Entry 8SMF (X-ray diffraction, 1.75 A resolution); this record covers chains B and D of the 4 polymer chains in the assembly.

# Chain B (and D)
Name: Gp34.65
Notes: chain D of this document is another copy of the same molecule, construct and numbering; everything in this record applies to it too
Reference sequence: B6V311 (B6V311_BPSP1); numbering as in UniProt (aligned over 1-89)
Chain sequence (90 residues; numbered 0 to 89; the number before each row is that of its first residue; numbering starts at 0):
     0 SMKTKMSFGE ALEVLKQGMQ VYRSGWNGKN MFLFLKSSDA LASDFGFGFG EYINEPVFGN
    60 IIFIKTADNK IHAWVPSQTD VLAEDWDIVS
Unresolved in the structure: 0-4, 89 (chain D: 0-3, 49-54, 89)
Differences from the reference sequence: expression tag (0)
Residues lining bound ligands: OJC ((2R,3R,3aS,5S,6R,7S,8R,11R,13S,15aR)-2-(6-amino-9H-purin-9-yl)-3,6,7,11,13-pentahydroxyoctahydro-2H,5H,11H,13H-5,8-epoxy-11lambda~5~,13lambda~5~-furo[2,3-g][1,3,5,9,2,4]tetraoxadiphosphacyclotetradecine-11,13-dione): Trp-25, Asn-26, Gly-27, Met-30, Ile-63, Thr-65, Asp-67, His-71, Val-74, Ser-76, Asp-79
Curated features (UniProtKB/Swiss-Prot):
  - binding site (3'cADPR): Trp-25, Asn-26, Trp-73, Asp-79
  - binding site (Mg(2+)): Ser-42
What the authors report for this chain:
  - binding site for OJC: Trp-25, Asn-26, Ile-63, Thr-65, Asp-67, His-71, Trp-73, Ser-76, Thr-78, Asp-79

# Chain B / chain D interface
Residue-residue contacts - 35 pairs, chain B then chain D:
  Phe-33(B) with Phe-48(D), hydrophobic
  Lys-35(B) with Phe-46(D)
  Ala-39(B) with Phe-46(D)
  Leu-40(B) with Phe-46(D), hydrophobic
  Ser-42(B) with Phe-46(D)
  Asp-43(B) with Asp-43(D); Gly-45(D), hydrogen bond (backbone-backbone)
  Phe-44(B) with Asp-43(D); Phe-44(D), hydrophobic
  Gly-45(B) with Ser-42(D); Asp-43(D), hydrogen bond (backbone-backbone)
  Phe-46(B) with Ser-42(D); Asp-43(D), hydrogen bond (backbone-side chain)
  Pro-55(B) with Ile-70(D), hydrophobic
  Val-56(B) with Lys-69(D); Ile-70(D), hydrogen bond (backbone-backbone)
  Phe-57(B) with Phe-44(D), hydrophobic; Ile-70(D)
  Gly-58(B) with Ile-70(D), hydrogen bond (backbone-backbone); His-71(D)
  Phe-62(B) with Ile-60(D), hydrophobic
  Asn-68(B) with Val-56(D)
  Lys-69(B) with Val-56(D); Phe-57(D)
  Ile-70(B) with Phe-48(D), hydrophobic; Pro-55(D); Val-56(D), hydrogen bond (backbone-backbone); Phe-57(D); Gly-58(D), hydrogen bond (backbone-backbone)
  His-71(B) with Gly-58(D); Asn-59(D)
  Ala-72(B) with Ala-72(D), hydrophobic
  Val-74(B) with Val-74(D), hydrophobic; Pro-75(D)
  Pro-75(B) with Val-74(D)
Other interface residues (no listed pair), chain B (23 interface residues in all): Asn-59, Ile-60
Other interface residues (no listed pair), chain D (20 interface residues in all): Phe-62, Asn-68

# In short
23 residues of chain B face 20 of chain D across their interface, with 7 hydrogen bonds. Polar contacts
include Phe-46(B)/Asp-43(D), Asp-43(B)/Gly-45(D) and Val-56(B)/Ile-70(D). Ligands of chain B: compound OJC.
The paper reports a binding site for OJC at Trp-25(B), Asn-26(B) and Ile-63(B) among others.
Chain B and chain D are both Gp34.65; the structure, Structure of SPO1 phage Tad2 in complex with 1''-3'
gcADPR, was determined by X-ray diffraction together with 8SMD, 8SME and 8SMG from the same study.
